Entry 2HWN (X-ray diffraction, 1.60 A resolution); this record covers chains A and E of the 3 polymer chains in the assembly.

# Chain A
Name: cAMP-dependent protein kinase type II-alpha regulatory subunit
Source organism: Rattus norvegicus
Notes: EC 2.7.11.11; fragment: Dimerization/docking domain, residues 0-44
UniProt: P12368 (KAP2_RAT); numbering as in UniProt (aligned over 0-44)
Chain sequence (45 residues; each row starts with the number of its first residue; numbering starts at 0):
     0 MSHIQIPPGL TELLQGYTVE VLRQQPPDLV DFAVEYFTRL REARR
Not modelled in the structure: 0-4, 44
From the paper describing this entry:
  - self-association interface (contacts with another copy of this molecule): L12, L13, Y16, T17, V20, L21, L28, V29, A32, V33, F36, T37, L39
  - specificity-determining residues: L13

# Chain E
Name: A Kinase binding peptide
Chain sequence (22 residues; each row starts with the number of its first residue):
     1 QEELAWKIAK MIVSDVMQQC KK
Not modelled in the structure: 1, 21-22
From the paper describing this entry:
  - specificity-determining residues: V13
  - mutagenesis - A5L: abolished localization to endogenous RIalpha
  - mutagenesis - A5L: unchanged localization to endogenous RIIalpha

# How chain A and chain E interact
Residue-residue contacts (19; chain A residue first):
  I5(A) with M17(E), hydrophobic
  L9(A) with M17(E), hydrophobic
  T10(A) with M17(E)
  L13(A) with V13(E); M17(E), hydrophobic
  Q14(A) with W6(E); A9(E); K10(E); V13(E)
  T17(A) with A9(E); V13(E)
  V18(A) with A5(E); W6(E); A9(E), hydrophobic
  L21(A) with A5(E); I8(E), hydrophobic; A9(E)
  R22(A) with E2(E); W6(E)
Other interface residues (no listed pair), chain E (9 interface residues in all): I12
From the paper, about this interface:
  - interface residues, chain A: L21(A)

# Summary
The chain A/chain E interface involves 9 residues from each chain. From the paper: A5L of chain E abolishes
localization to endogenous RIalpha; the interface residue L21(A).
Here chain A is cAMP-dependent protein kinase type II-alpha regulatory subunit (Rattus norvegicus) and chain E
is A Kinase binding peptide. Entry 2HWN (Crystal Structure of RII alpha Dimerization/Docking domain of PKA
bound to the D-AKAP2 peptide) was determined by X-ray diffraction.
